PDB entry 6GU6 | X-ray diffraction, 2.33 A resolution | chains A and B

Chain A:
Name: Cyclin-dependent kinase 1
From: Homo sapiens
Notes: EC 2.7.11.22, 2.7.11.23
Reference sequence: P06493 (CDK1_HUMAN); residues 1-297 here = UniProt positions 1-297
Sequence (302 residues; row label = number of the first residue in the row; numbers below 1 keep their minus sign (Gly-4 is residue -4)):
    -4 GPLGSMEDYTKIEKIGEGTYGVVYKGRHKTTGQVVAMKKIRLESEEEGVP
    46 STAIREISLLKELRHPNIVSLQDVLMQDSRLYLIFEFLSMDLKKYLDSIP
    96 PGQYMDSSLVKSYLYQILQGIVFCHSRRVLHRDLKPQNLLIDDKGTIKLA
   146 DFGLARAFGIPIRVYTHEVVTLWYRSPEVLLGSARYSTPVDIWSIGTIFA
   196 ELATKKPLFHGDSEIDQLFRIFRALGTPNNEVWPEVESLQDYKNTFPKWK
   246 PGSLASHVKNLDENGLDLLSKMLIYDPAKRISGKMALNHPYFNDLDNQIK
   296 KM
Unresolved in the structure: -4 to 0, 158-160, 292-297
Sequence notes: expression tag (-4 to 0)
Residues lining bound ligands: dinaciclib (1QK; 3-[({3-ethyl-5-[(2S)-2-(2-hydroxyethyl)piperidin-1-yl]pyrazolo[1,5-a]pyrimidin-7-yl}amino)methyl]-1-hydroxypyridinium): Ile10, Gly11, Glu12, Gly13, Val18, Ala31, Lys33, Val64, Phe80, Glu81, Phe82, Leu83, Ser84, Met85, Asp86, Lys89, Gln132, Asn133, Leu135, Ala145, Asp146
Curated features (UniProtKB/Swiss-Prot):
  - active site: Asp128 (Proton acceptor)
  - binding site (ATP): Ile10 to Val18, Lys33
  - modified residue: Met1 (N-acetylmethionine), Tyr4 (Phosphotyrosine), Lys6 (N6-acetyllysine), Lys9 (N6-acetyllysine), Thr14 (Phosphothreonine), Tyr15 (Phosphotyrosine), Tyr19 (Phosphotyrosine), Ser39 (Phosphoserine), Tyr77 (Phosphotyrosine), Thr141 (Phosphothreonine), Thr161 (Phosphothreonine), Ser178 (Phosphoserine), Thr222 (Phosphothreonine), Lys245 (N6-succinyllysine), Ser248 (Phosphoserine)
  - cross-link (Glycyl lysine isopeptide (Lys-Gly)): Lys6 (interchain with G-Cter in SUMO2), Lys9 (interchain with G-Cter in SUMO2), Lys20 (interchain with G-Cter in SUMO2), Lys139 (interchain with G-Cter in SUMO2)
  - mutagenesis: Tyr4 (Y4D/E: Constitutive polyubiquitination), Thr14 to Tyr15 (Abnormal cell cycle exhibiting only M-phase without completing either karyokinesis or cytokinesis)
Reported in the primary citation:
  - binding site for dinaciclib: Ile10, Val18, Ala31, Lys33, Val64, Phe80, Leu83, Leu135, Ala145
  - contacts within the chain: Lys33-Asp146
  - conformationally variable residues: Leu55
  - post-translational modification sites: Thr161 (citing earlier work)

Chain B:
Name: Cyclin-dependent kinases regulatory subunit 2
From: Homo sapiens
Reference sequence: P33552 (CKS2_HUMAN); residues 1-79 here = UniProt positions 1-79
Sequence (84 residues; numbered -4 to 79; the number before each row is that of its first residue; numbers below 1 keep their minus sign (Gly-4 is residue -4)):
    -4 GPLGSMAHKQIYYSDKYFDEHYEYRHVMLPRELSKQVPKTHLMSEEEWRR
    46 LGVQQSLGWVHYMIHEPEPHILLFRRPLPKDQQK
Unresolved in the structure: -4 to 4, 75-79
Sequence notes: expression tag (-4 to 0)
Curated features (UniProtKB/Swiss-Prot):
  - modified residue: Lys4 (N6-acetyllysine)

Chain A / chain B interface:
Pairs across the interface (29):
  Thr161(A) - Arg26(B)
  Leu175(A) - His60(B)
  Asp207(A) - Tyr7(B)  hydrogen bond
  Asp207(A) - His21(B)  salt bridge
  Ser208(A) - Glu63(B)
  Ser208(A) - Ile66(B)
  Glu209(A) - Glu63(B)  hydrogen bond (backbone-side chain)
  Ile210(A) - His60(B)
  Ile210(A) - Glu63(B)  hydrogen bond (backbone-side chain)
  Ile210(A) - Ile66(B)  hydrophobic
  Asp211(A) - His21(B)
  Phe214(A) - Tyr12(B)
  Phe214(A) - Tyr57(B)
  Phe214(A) - Leu68(B)  hydrophobic
  Arg218(A) - Tyr12(B)
  Gln235(A) - Glu61(B)
  Asp236(A) - His60(B)
  Asp236(A) - Glu61(B)
  Asp236(A) - Pro62(B)
  Lys238(A) - Met58(B)
  Lys238(A) - Ile59(B)  hydrogen bond (side chain-backbone)
  Lys238(A) - Glu61(B)  salt bridge
  Thr240(A) - Tyr57(B)
  Thr240(A) - Met58(B)
  Pro242(A) - Asp14(B)
  Pro242(A) - Tyr19(B)
  Lys243(A) - Asp14(B)  hydrogen bond (backbone-side chain)
  Trp244(A) - Phe13(B)  hydrogen bond (side chain-backbone)
  Lys245(A) - Glu15(B)  salt bridge
Also at the interface, not in a pair above, chain A (20 interface residues in all): His162, Leu213, Phe241
Also at the interface, not in a pair above, chain B (20 interface residues in all): Ser9, Met23, Arg70

Overview:
Chain A and chain B each contribute 20 residues to their interface, with 6 hydrogen bonds and 3 salt bridges.
Polar pairs include Asp207(A)-His21(B), Lys238(A)-Glu61(B) and Lys245(A)-Glu15(B). Ligands of chain A:
dinaciclib. The paper reports a binding site for dinaciclib at Ile10(A), Val18(A) and Ala31(A) among others; a
modification site at Thr161(A).
Here chain A is Cyclin-dependent kinase 1 and chain B is Cyclin-dependent kinases regulatory subunit 2, both
from Homo sapiens. Entry 6GU6 (CDK1/Cks2 in complex with Dinaciclib) was determined by X-ray diffraction,
deposited together with 6GU2, 6GU3, 6GU4, 6GU7, 6GUB, 6GUC, 6GUE and 6GUF.
